7UQJ - chains E and G of the 7 polymer chains in the assembly; structure by electron microscopy, 3.00 A resolution.

[Chain E]
Molecule: ATPase histone chaperone YTA7
Organism: Saccharomyces cerevisiae
Notes: EC 3.6.1.-
Reference sequence: P40340 (ATAD2_YEAST); numbering as in UniProt (aligned over 1-1379)
Chain sequence (1416 residues; each row starts with the number of its first residue; numbers below 1 keep their minus sign (His-36 is residue -36)):
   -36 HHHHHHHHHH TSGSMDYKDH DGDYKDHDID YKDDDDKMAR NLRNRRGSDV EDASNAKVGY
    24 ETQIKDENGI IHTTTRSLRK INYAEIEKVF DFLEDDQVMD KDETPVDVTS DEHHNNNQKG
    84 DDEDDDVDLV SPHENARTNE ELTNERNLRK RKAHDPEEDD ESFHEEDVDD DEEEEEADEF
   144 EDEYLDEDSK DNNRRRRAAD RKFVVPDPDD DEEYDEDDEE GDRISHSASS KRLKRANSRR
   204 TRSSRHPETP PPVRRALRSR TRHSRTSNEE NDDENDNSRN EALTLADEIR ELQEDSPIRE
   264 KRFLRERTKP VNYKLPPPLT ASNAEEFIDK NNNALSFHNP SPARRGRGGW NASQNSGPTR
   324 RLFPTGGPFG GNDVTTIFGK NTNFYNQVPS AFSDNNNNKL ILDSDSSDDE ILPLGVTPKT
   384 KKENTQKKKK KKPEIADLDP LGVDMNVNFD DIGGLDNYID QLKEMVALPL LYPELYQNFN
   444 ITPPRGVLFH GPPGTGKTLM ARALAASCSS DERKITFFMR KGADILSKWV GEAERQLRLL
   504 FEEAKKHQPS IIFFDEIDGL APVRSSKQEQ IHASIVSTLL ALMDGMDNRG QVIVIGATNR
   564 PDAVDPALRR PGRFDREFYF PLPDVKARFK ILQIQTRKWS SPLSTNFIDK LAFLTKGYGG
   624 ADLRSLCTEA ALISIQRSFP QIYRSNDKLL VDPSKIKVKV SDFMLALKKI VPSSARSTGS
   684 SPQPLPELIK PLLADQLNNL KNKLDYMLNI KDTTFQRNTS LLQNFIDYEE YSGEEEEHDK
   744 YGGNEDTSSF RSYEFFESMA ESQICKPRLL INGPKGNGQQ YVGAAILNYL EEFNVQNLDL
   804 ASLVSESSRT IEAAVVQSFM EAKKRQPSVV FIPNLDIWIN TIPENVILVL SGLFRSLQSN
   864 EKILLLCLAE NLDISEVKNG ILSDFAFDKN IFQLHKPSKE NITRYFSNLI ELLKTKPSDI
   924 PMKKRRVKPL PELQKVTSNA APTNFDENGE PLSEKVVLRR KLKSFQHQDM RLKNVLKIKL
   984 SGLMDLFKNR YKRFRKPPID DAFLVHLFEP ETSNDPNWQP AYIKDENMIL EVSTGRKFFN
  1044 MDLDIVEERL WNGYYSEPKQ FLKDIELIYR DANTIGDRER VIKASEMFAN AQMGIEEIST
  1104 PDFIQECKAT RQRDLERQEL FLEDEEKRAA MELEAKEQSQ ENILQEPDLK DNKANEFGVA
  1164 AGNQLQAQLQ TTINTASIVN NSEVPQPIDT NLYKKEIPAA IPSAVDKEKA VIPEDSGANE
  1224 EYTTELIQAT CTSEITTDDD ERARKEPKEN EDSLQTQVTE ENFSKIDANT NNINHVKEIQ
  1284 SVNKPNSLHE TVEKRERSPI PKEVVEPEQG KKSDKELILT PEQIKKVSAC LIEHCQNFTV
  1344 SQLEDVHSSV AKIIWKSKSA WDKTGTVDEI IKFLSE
Unresolved in the structure: -36 to 403, 736-754, 940-1317, 1379
Construct notes: expression tag (-36 to 0)
Curated features (UniProtKB/Swiss-Prot):
  - binding site (ATP): Gly454 to Thr461
  - modified residue: Ala2 (N-acetylalanine), Ser11 (Phosphoserine), Ser17 (Phosphoserine), Ser94 (Phosphoserine), Thr212 (Phosphothreonine), Thr229 (Phosphothreonine), Ser241 (Phosphoserine), Ser259 (Phosphoserine), Ser285 (Phosphoserine), Ser367 (Phosphoserine), Ser369 (Phosphoserine), Ser370 (Phosphoserine), Ser735 (Phosphoserine), Ser1142 (Phosphoserine), Ser1256 (Phosphoserine)
Bound ions: Mg2+: Thr461 (together with ATP-gamma-S)
Small-molecule neighbours:
  - ATP-gamma-S (AGS; phosphothiophosphoric acid-adenylate ester), molecule 1: Val406, Asp414, Ile415, Gly416, Leu418, Pro455, Pro456, Gly457, Thr458, Gly459, Lys460, Thr461, Leu462, Arg465, Glu519, Asn562, Ile594, Gln598, Gly623, Ala624, Arg627
  - ATP-gamma-S (AGS), molecule 2: Ala570, Arg573, Arg576
Reported in the primary citation:
  - binding site for ATP-gamma-S: Lys460, Thr461, Arg573, Arg576
  - binding site for the ligand ADP: Lys460, Thr461

[Chain G]
Molecule: Histone H3
Reference sequence: P61830 (H3_YEAST); residues 1-25 here = UniProt positions 1-25
Chain sequence (25 residues; each row starts with the number of its first residue):
     1 MARTKQTARK STGGKAPRKQ LASKA
Unresolved in the structure: 1-9, 25
Curated features (UniProtKB/Swiss-Prot):
  - modified residue: Lys5 (N6,N6,N6-trimethyllysine), Lys10 (N6-acetyllysine), Ser11 (Phosphoserine), Lys15 (N6,N6-dimethyllysine), Lys19 (N6-acetyllysine), Lys24 (N6-acetyllysine)

[Chain E / chain G interface]
Contacting residue pairs (10; chain E residue first):
  Lys491(E) - Arg18(G)
  Lys491(E) - Lys19(G)
  Trp492(E) - Arg18(G)  hydrogen bond (backbone-side chain)
  Trp492(E) - Lys19(G)
  Trp492(E) - Leu21(G)  hydrophobic
  Val493(E) - Arg18(G)
  Gly494(E) - Arg18(G)
  Glu497(E) - Arg18(G)  salt bridge
  Glu532(E) - Gly14(G)
  Glu532(E) - Lys15(G)
Also at the interface, not in a pair above, chain E (7 interface residues in all): Ile534
Also at the interface, not in a pair above, chain G (6 interface residues in all): Gln20
Interface features reported in the paper:
  - interface residues, chain E: Glu532(E)

[Summary]
7 residues of chain E and 6 residues of chain G are in contact, with 1 hydrogen bond and 1 salt bridge. Polar
contacts include Glu497(E)-Arg18(G) and Trp492(E)-Arg18(G). From the paper: a binding site for ATP-gamma-S at
Lys460(E), Thr461(E) and Arg573(E) among others; a binding site for the ligand ADP at Lys460(E) and Thr461(E).
Here chain E is ATPase histone chaperone YTA7 (Saccharomyces cerevisiae) and chain G is Histone H3. Entry 7UQJ
(Cryo-EM structure of the S. cerevisiae chromatin remodeler Yta7 hexamer bound to ATPgS and histone H3 ...)
was determined by electron microscopy (same publication as 7UQI and 7UQK).
